Entry 8DCS (electron microscopy, 2.50 A resolution); this record covers chains A and R of the 5 polymer chains in the assembly.

== Chain A ==
Protein: Guanine nucleotide-binding protein G(s) subunit alpha isoforms short
Organism: Bos taurus
UniProt: P04896 (GNAS2_BOVIN), isoform P04896-2; residue numbers follow UniProt; this construct covers 1-380
Amino-acid sequence (384 residues; each row starts with the number of its first residue; numbers below 1 keep their minus sign (Gly-3 is residue -3)):
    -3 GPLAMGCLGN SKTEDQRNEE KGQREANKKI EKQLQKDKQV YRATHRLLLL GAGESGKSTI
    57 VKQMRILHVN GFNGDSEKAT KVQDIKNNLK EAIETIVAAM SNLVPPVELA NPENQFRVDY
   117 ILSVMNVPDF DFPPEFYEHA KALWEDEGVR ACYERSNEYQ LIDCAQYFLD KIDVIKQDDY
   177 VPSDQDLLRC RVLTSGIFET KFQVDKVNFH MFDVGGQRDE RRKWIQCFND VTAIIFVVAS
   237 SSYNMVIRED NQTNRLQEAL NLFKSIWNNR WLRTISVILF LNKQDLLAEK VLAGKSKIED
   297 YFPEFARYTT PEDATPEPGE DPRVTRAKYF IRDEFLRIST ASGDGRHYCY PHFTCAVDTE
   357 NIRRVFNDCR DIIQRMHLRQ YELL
Not modelled in the structure: -3 to 14, 48-190, 239-246, 289-292, 308-316, 351-352
Construct notes: expression tag (-3 to 0); conflict Gly18 (Ala in P04896), Ser72 (Gly in P04896)

== Chain R ==
Protein: Endolysin, Beta-1 adrenergic receptor chimera
Organism: Meleagris gallopavo
Notes: EC 3.2.1.17
UniProt: P00720 (ENLYS_BPT4); residues -130 to 29 here correspond to UniProt positions 2-161 (UniProt number = residue number + 132)
Amino-acid sequence (508 residues; numbered -162 to 380; 35 numbers in that range are skipped by the numbering (no residue carries them; nothing is unmodelled there); the number before each row is that of its first residue; numbers below 1 keep their minus sign (Met-162 is residue -162)):
  -162 MKTIIALSYI FCLVFADYKD DDDKLEVLFQ GPNIFEMLRI DEGLRLKIYK DTEGYYTIGI
  -102 GHLLTKSPSL NAAKSELDKA IGRNTNGVIT KDEAEKLFNQ DVDAAVRGIL RNAKLKPVYD
   -42 SLDAVRRAAL INMVFQMGET GVAGFTNSLR MLQQKRWDEA AVNLAKSRWY NQTPNRAKRV
    18 ITTFRTGTWD AYAAGAELLS QQWEAGMSLL MALVVLLIVA GNVLVIAAIG STQRLQTLTN
    78 LFITSLACAD LVVGLLVVPF GATLVVRGTW LWGSFLCELW TSLDVLCVTA SIETLCVIAI
   138 DRYLAITSPF RYQSLMTRAR AKVIICTVWA ISALVSFLPI MMHWWRDEDP QALKCYQDPG
   198 CCDFVTNRAY AIASSIISFY IPLLIMIFVY LRVYREAKEQ IRKIDRCEGR F
   284 REHKALKTLG IIMGVFTLCW LPFFLVNIVN VFNRDLVPDW LFVFFNWLGY ANSAFNPIIY
   344 CRSPDFRKAF KRLLCFPRKA DRRLEVLFQG PHHHHHH
Not modelled in the structure: -162 to 43, 243-246, 358-380
Construct notes: initiating methionine (-162); expression tag (-161 to -131); conflict Gly-120 (Arg12 in P00720), Thr-78 (Cys54 in P00720), Ala-35 (Cys97 in P00720), Arg5 (Ile137 in P00720); linker (30-32)
Disulfides: Cys114-Cys199
Ligand contacts: Cyanopindolol (P32): Trp117, Thr118, Asp121, Val122, Val125, Thr126, Phe201, Thr203, Ala208, Ser211, Ser212, Ser215, Trp303, Phe306, Phe307, Asn310, Asn329, Tyr333
From the paper describing this entry:
  - binding site for Cyanopindolol: Trp117, Thr118, Asp121, Val122, Val125, Thr126, Phe201, Thr203, Ala208, Ser211, Ser215, Phe306, Phe307, Asn310, Asn329, Tyr333
  - conformationally variable residues (side-chain flip): Ile129, Phe201, Phe299
  - mutagenesis - W117A, P146A, F147A, T203A, Q237A: decreased signaling in response to Cyanopindolol
  - mutagenesis - L101A, V326A, W330A: unchanged signaling in response to Cyanopindolol
  - contacts within the chain: Asp138-Tyr149 (hydrogen bond)
  - mutagenesis - F147A, Q237A, T291A: decreased signaling in response to isoproterenol

== How chain A and chain R interact ==
Contacting residue pairs (33):
  Arg38(A) - Gln150(R)  hydrogen bond
  His41(A) - Phe147(R)
  Val203(A) - Phe147(R)  hydrophobic
  Tyr344(A) - Ile241(R)
  Phe362(A) - Phe147(R)  hydrophobic
  Arg366(A) - Phe147(R)
  Asp367(A) - Gln237(R)  hydrogen bond
  Asp367(A) - Lys240(R)  salt bridge
  Ile369(A) - Pro146(R)  hydrophobic
  Ile369(A) - Phe147(R)  hydrophobic
  Gln370(A) - Ile143(R)  hydrogen bond (side chain-backbone)
  Gln370(A) - Pro146(R)
  Gln370(A) - Glu233(R)
  Arg371(A) - Gln237(R)  hydrogen bond
  Arg371(A) - Lys240(R)
  Arg371(A) - Ile241(R)
  His373(A) - Ala142(R)  hydrogen bond (side chain-backbone)
  Leu374(A) - Ile143(R)  hydrophobic
  Leu374(A) - Ala234(R)  hydrophobic
  Leu374(A) - Gln237(R)
  Tyr377(A) - Arg139(R)
  Tyr377(A) - Ala142(R)
  Tyr377(A) - Ile143(R)  hydrophobic
  Tyr377(A) - Thr291(R)
  Glu378(A) - Lys287(R)
  Glu378(A) - Thr291(R)  hydrogen bond (backbone-side chain)
  Glu378(A) - Arg345(R)  salt bridge
  Leu379(A) - Val230(R)  hydrophobic
  Leu379(A) - Ala288(R)
  Leu379(A) - Thr291(R)
  Leu379(A) - Leu292(R)  hydrophobic
  Leu380(A) - Ile238(R)  hydrophobic
  Leu380(A) - Lys287(R)
Other interface residues (no listed pair), chain A (19 interface residues in all): Ala39, Phe205, Cys365
Other interface residues (no listed pair), chain R (23 interface residues in all): Tyr149, Ser151, Thr154, Arg284, Ser346
From the paper, about this interface:
  - residue pairs: Tyr377(A)-Arg139(R)

== Summary ==
Chain A and chain R form an interface of 19 and 23 residues respectively, with 6 hydrogen bonds and 2 salt
bridges. Polar contacts include Asp367(A)-Lys240(R), Glu378(A)-Arg345(R) and Arg38(A)-Gln150(R). The paper
describes a contact between Tyr377(A) and Arg139(R). The paper reports a binding site for Cyanopindolol at
Trp117(R), Thr118(R) and Asp121(R) among others; W117A, P146A and F147A of chain R, among others, reduce
signaling in response to Cyanopindolol; 9 substitutions were tested in all.
Chain A is Guanine nucleotide-binding protein G(s) subunit alpha isoforms short (Bos taurus) and chain R is
Endolysin, Beta-1 adrenergic receptor chimera (Meleagris gallopavo); the structure, Cryo-EM structure of
cyanopindolol-bound beta1-adrenergic receptor in complex with heterotrimeric Gs-protein, was determined by
electron microscopy, deposited together with 8DCR.
